Entry 9AS6 (electron microscopy, 3.07 A resolution); this record covers chains B and E of the 5 polymer chains in the assembly.

== Chain B ==
Name: G subunit q (Gi2-mini-Gq chimeric)
Organism: Homo sapiens
Sequence (246 residues; numbered 1 to 246; the number before each row is that of its first residue):
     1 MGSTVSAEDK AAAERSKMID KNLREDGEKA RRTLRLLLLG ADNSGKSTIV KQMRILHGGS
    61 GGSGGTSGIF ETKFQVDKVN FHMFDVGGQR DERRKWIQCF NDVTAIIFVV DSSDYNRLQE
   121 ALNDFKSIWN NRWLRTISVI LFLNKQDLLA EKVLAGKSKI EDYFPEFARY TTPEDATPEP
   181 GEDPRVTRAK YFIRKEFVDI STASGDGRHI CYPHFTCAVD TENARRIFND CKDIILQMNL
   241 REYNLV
Unresolved in the structure: 1-3, 54-66, 174-181

== Chain E ==
Name: single chain Fab (svFv16)
Organism: Homo sapiens
Notes: antibody fragment or engineered binder
Sequence (267 residues; numbered 1 to 255 plus 17 insertion-coded residues; 5 numbers in that range are skipped by the numbering (no residue carries them; nothing is unmodelled there); the number before each row is that of its first residue; a row labelled like 119A-119Q holds insertion residues (119A, then the next letters in order)):
     1 DVQLVESGGG LVQPGGSRKL SCSASGFAFS SFGMHWVRQA PEKGLEWVAY ISSGSGTIYY
    61 ADTVKGRFTI SRDDPKNTLF LQMTSLRSED TAMYYCVRSI YYYGSSPFDF WGQGTTLTV
119A-119Q SSGGGGSGGGGSGGGGS
   125 DIVMTQATSS VPVTPGESVS ISCRSSKSLL HSNGNTYLYW FLQRPGQSPQ LLIYRMSNLA
   185 SGVPDRFSGS GSGTAFTLTI SRLEAEDVGV YYCMQHLEYP LTFGAGTKLE LKAAALEVLF
   245 QGPHHHHHHH H
Unresolved in the structure: 1, 36, 119A-119Q, 236-255
Cystine bridges: Cys-22/Cys-96, Cys-147/Cys-217

== How chain B and chain E interact ==
Pairs across the interface (19; chain B residue first):
  Thr-4(B) with His-155(E)
  Ser-6(B) with His-155(E); Asn-157(E); Tyr-161(E), hydrogen bond
  Ala-7(B) with Leu-221(E); Tyr-223(E), hydrophobic
  Glu-8(B) with Tyr-161(E); Tyr-163(E), hydrogen bond; Arg-179(E), salt bridge; His-220(E), salt bridge
  Ala-11(B) with Tyr-101(E), hydrophobic
  Ala-12(B) with Tyr-101(E)
  Glu-14(B) with Ser-52(E), hydrogen bond; Ser-53(E); Gly-56(E); Thr-57(E), hydrogen bond
  Arg-15(B) with Tyr-101(E); Tyr-102(E)
  Met-18(B) with Ser-53(E)
Also at the interface, not in a pair above, chain B (11 interface residues in all): Val-5, Asp-9
Also at the interface, not in a pair above, chain E (20 interface residues in all): Ser-31, Tyr-50, Gly-54, Ile-100, Pro-107, Ser-156

== Summary ==
Chain B and chain E form an interface of 11 and 20 residues respectively, with 4 hydrogen bonds and 2 salt
bridges. Among the polar pairs are Glu-8(B)/Arg-179(E), Glu-8(B)/His-220(E) and Ser-6(B)/Tyr-161(E).
Here chain B is G subunit q (Gi2-mini-Gq chimeric) and chain E is single chain Fab (svFv16), both from Homo
sapiens. Entry 9AS6 (Global reconstruction of 5-HT2AR bound to mescaline in complex with a mini-Gq protein and
scFv16 obtained ...) was determined by electron microscopy, deposited together with 9ARY, 9AS0, 9AS2, 9AS4,
9AS8 and 9ASA.
